Entry 4XKF (X-ray diffraction, 2.45 A resolution); this record covers chains E and F of the 6 polymer chains in the assembly.

Chain E:
Molecule: Hemagglutinin HA1 chain
Source organism: Influenza A virus
Sequence (333 residues; row label = number of the first residue in the row; note: 1 number in that range is skipped by the numbering (no residue carries it; nothing is unmodelled there); a row labelled like 125A-125B holds insertion residues (125A, then the next letters in order)):
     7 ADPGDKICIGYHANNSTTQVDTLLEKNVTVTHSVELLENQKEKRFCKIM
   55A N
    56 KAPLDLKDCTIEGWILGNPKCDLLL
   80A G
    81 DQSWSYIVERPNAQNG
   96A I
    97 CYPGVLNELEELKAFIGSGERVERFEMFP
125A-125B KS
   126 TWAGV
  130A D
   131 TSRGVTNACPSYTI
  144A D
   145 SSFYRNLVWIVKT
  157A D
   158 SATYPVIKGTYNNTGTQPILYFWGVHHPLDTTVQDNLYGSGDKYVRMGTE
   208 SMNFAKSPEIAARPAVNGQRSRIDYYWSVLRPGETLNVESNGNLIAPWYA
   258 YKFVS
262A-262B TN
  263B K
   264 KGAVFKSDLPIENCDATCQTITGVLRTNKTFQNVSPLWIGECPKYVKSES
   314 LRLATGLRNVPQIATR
Disordered / not traced: 7-8, 262A-262B, 326-329
Disulfide bonds: Cys52-Cys277, Cys64-Cys76, Cys97-Cys139, Cys281-Cys305
Covalent attachments: N-acetylglucosamine (NAG) linked to Asn21, Asn169
What the authors report for this chain:
  - binding site for N-acetyl-alpha-neuraminic acid: Tyr98, Trp153, Ser228
  - binding site for beta-D-galactopyranose: Asn137, Gly225
  - binding site for N-acetylglucosamine: Leu186
  - specificity-determining residues: Leu186, Val190, Ala222, Ser228 (proposed by the authors, not directly observed)

Chain F:
Molecule: Hemagglutinin HA2 chain
Source organism: Influenza A virus
Sequence (180 residues; each row starts with the number of its first residue):
     1 GIFGAIAGFIEGGWTGMIDGWYGYHHENSQGSGYAADRESTQKAIDGITN
    51 KVNSIINKMNTQFEAVDHEFSNLERRIGNLNKRMEDGFLDVWTYNAELLV
   101 LLENERTLDLHDANVKNLYEKVKSQLRDNANDLGNGCFEFWHKCDNECME
   151 SVKNGTYDYPKYQKESKLNRQGIEGRLVPR
Disordered / not traced: 173-180
Disulfide bonds: Cys144-Cys148
Covalent attachments: N-acetylglucosamine (NAG) linked to Asn154

Interface between chain E and chain F:
Contacting residue pairs (122; chain E residue first):
  Pro9(E) - Glu139(F)
  Gly10(E) - Glu139(F)  hydrogen bond (backbone-side chain)
  Asp11(E) - Glu27(F)
  Asp11(E) - Asn28(F)
  Asp11(E) - Phe138(F)
  Asp11(E) - Glu139(F)
  Asp11(E) - Phe140(F)  hydrogen bond (backbone-backbone)
  Asp11(E) - Lys143(F)  salt bridge
  Asp11(E) - Cys144(F)  hydrogen bond (side chain-backbone)
  Asp11(E) - Met149(F)
  Lys12(E) - His25(F)
  Lys12(E) - His26(F)
  Lys12(E) - Glu27(F)  hydrogen bond (backbone-backbone)
  Lys12(E) - Phe138(F)
  Lys12(E) - Glu139(F)
  Lys12(E) - Met149(F)
  Ile13(E) - His25(F)
  Ile13(E) - Cys137(F)
  Ile13(E) - Phe138(F)  hydrogen bond (backbone-backbone)
  Ile13(E) - Phe140(F)  hydrophobic
  Ile13(E) - Val152(F)  hydrophobic
  Cys14(E) - Trp14(F)
  Cys14(E) - Gly23(F)
  Cys14(E) - Tyr24(F)
  Cys14(E) - His25(F)  hydrogen bond (backbone-backbone)
  Cys14(E) - Gly136(F)
  Cys14(E) - Cys137(F)  disulfide
  Ile15(E) - Ile10(F)
  Ile15(E) - Trp14(F)
  Ile15(E) - Gly23(F)
  Ile15(E) - Val115(F)
  Ile15(E) - Tyr119(F)  hydrophobic
  Ile15(E) - Val122(F)  hydrophobic
  Ile15(E) - Gly136(F)  hydrogen bond (backbone-backbone)
  Gly16(E) - Trp14(F)
  Gly16(E) - Met17(F)
  Gly16(E) - Tyr22(F)
  Gly16(E) - Gly23(F)  hydrogen bond (backbone-backbone)
  Tyr17(E) - Ile6(F)  hydrophobic
  Tyr17(E) - Ala7(F)  hydrogen bond (side chain-backbone)
  Tyr17(E) - Ile10(F)  hydrogen bond (side chain-backbone)
  Tyr17(E) - Glu11(F)
  Tyr17(E) - Gly12(F)  hydrogen bond (side chain-backbone)
  Tyr17(E) - Gly13(F)
  Tyr17(E) - Trp14(F)  hydrogen bond (backbone-backbone)
  Tyr17(E) - Met17(F)
  Tyr17(E) - Trp21(F)
  Tyr17(E) - Val115(F)  hydrophobic
  His18(E) - Trp14(F)
  His18(E) - Met17(F)  hydrogen bond (side chain-backbone)
  His18(E) - Gly20(F)
  His18(E) - Trp21(F)  hydrogen bond (backbone-backbone)
  Ala19(E) - Gly13(F)
  Ala19(E) - Trp14(F)  hydrogen bond (backbone-backbone)
  Ala19(E) - Thr15(F)
  Val26(E) - Asn104(F)
  Asp27(E) - Leu101(F)
  Asp27(E) - Asn104(F)  hydrogen bond (backbone-side chain)
  Thr28(E) - Leu101(F)
  Thr28(E) - Asn104(F)
  Thr28(E) - Glu105(F)
  Leu29(E) - Leu101(F)  hydrogen bond (backbone-backbone)
  Leu29(E) - Leu102(F)  hydrophobic
  Leu29(E) - Glu105(F)
  Leu30(E) - Ile2(F)  hydrophobic
  Leu30(E) - Glu105(F)
  His38(E) - Trp21(F)  hydrogen bond
  Glu106(E) - Glu69(F)
  Glu106(E) - Phe70(F)
  Glu106(E) - Ser71(F)
  Lys109(E) - Glu69(F)  salt bridge
  Ala110(E) - His68(F)
  Lys264(E) - Glu64(F)  salt bridge
  Lys269(E) - Asp67(F)  salt bridge
  Lys269(E) - Glu69(F)  salt bridge
  Thr293(E) - Ile56(F)
  Phe294(E) - Met59(F)  hydrophobic
  Phe294(E) - Ala96(F)  hydrophobic
  Pro299(E) - Ala65(F)
  Leu300(E) - Ala65(F)
  Leu300(E) - Val66(F)
  Leu300(E) - Asp67(F)
  Trp301(E) - Gln62(F)
  Trp301(E) - Phe63(F)
  Trp301(E) - Glu64(F)
  Cys305(E) - Gln62(F)  hydrogen bond (backbone-side chain)
  Lys307(E) - Met59(F)
  Lys307(E) - Thr61(F)  hydrogen bond (side chain-backbone)
  Lys307(E) - Gln62(F)
  Lys307(E) - Trp92(F)
  Tyr308(E) - Leu89(F)  hydrophobic
  Val309(E) - Leu89(F)  hydrophobic
  Val309(E) - Trp92(F)
  Val309(E) - Thr93(F)
  Lys310(E) - Leu89(F)
  Lys310(E) - Asp90(F)  salt bridge
  Lys310(E) - Thr93(F)  hydrogen bond (backbone-side chain)
  Ser311(E) - Thr93(F)
  Ser311(E) - Glu97(F)  hydrogen bond
  Leu314(E) - Ala96(F)  hydrophobic
  Leu314(E) - Glu97(F)
  Arg315(E) - Val100(F)
  Arg315(E) - Asn104(F)  hydrogen bond (backbone-side chain)
  Leu316(E) - Ile55(F)  hydrophobic
  Leu316(E) - Val100(F)  hydrophobic
  Leu316(E) - Asn104(F)
  Ala317(E) - Asn104(F)  hydrogen bond (backbone-side chain)
  Ala317(E) - Thr107(F)
  Thr318(E) - Trp21(F)
  Thr318(E) - Ile48(F)
  Thr318(E) - Thr107(F)
  Thr318(E) - His111(F)  hydrogen bond (backbone-side chain)
  Gly319(E) - Trp21(F)
  Gly319(E) - His111(F)  hydrogen bond (backbone-side chain)
  Leu320(E) - Trp21(F)
  Leu320(E) - His111(F)
  Arg321(E) - Ala7(F)
  Val323(E) - Gly12(F)
  Val323(E) - Gly13(F)  hydrogen bond (backbone-backbone)
  Pro324(E) - Thr15(F)
  Gln325(E) - Gly12(F)
  Gln325(E) - Gly13(F)
Interface residues without a listed pair, chain E (49 interface residues in all): Val34, Val36, Thr37, Leu42, Pro306
Interface residues without a listed pair, chain F (72 interface residues in all): Ala5, Ile18, Ser29, Val52, Glu74, Leu98, Glu103, Leu108, Leu118, Leu126, Leu133, His142, Lys153
Cross-chain cystine bridges: Cys14(E)-Cys137(F)

Summary:
Chain E and chain F form an interface of 49 and 72 residues respectively, with 1 disulfide bond, 27 hydrogen
bonds and 6 salt bridges. Polar contacts include Asp11(E)-Lys143(F), Lys109(E)-Glu69(F) and
Lys264(E)-Glu64(F). The paper reports a binding site for N-acetyl-alpha-neuraminic acid at Tyr98(E), Trp153(E)
and Ser228(E); a binding site for beta-D-galactopyranose at Asn137(E) and Gly225(E).
Chain E is Hemagglutinin HA1 chain and chain F is Hemagglutinin HA2 chain, both from Influenza A virus; the
structure, Crystal structure of hemagglutinin from Taiwan (2013) H6N1 influenza virus in complex with LSTa,
was determined by X-ray diffraction, deposited together with 4XKD, 4XKE and 4XKG.
